7E8S - chains A and B of the 22 polymer chains in the assembly; structure by electron microscopy, 4.36 A resolution (low resolution: residue-level contacts below are approximate; hydrogen-bond / salt-bridge calls are withheld).

[Chain A]
Molecule: TRAPP-associated protein TCA17
From: Saccharomyces cerevisiae (strain ATCC 204508 / S288c)
UniProtKB: P32613 (TCA17_YEAST); residue numbers follow UniProt; this construct covers 1-152
Chain sequence (152 residues; each row starts with the number of its first residue):
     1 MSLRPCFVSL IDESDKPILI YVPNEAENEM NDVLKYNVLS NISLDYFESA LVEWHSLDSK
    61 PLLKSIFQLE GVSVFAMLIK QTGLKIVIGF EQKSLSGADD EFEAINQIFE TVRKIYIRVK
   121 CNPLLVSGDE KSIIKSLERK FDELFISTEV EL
Disordered / not traced: 1-2, 147-152

[Chain B]
Molecule: Trafficking protein particle complex subunit 33
From: Saccharomyces cerevisiae (strain ATCC 204508 / S288c)
UniProtKB: Q99394 (TRS33_YEAST); residues 1-268 here = UniProt positions 1-268
Chain sequence (268 residues; row label = number of the first residue in the row):
     1 MSSTHSNNVG HPQSSPQGPL TEQQRAQQQY QIFENSLPKV SQSVYQMLLN EMVPLAMGIE
    61 RQISGDVISS DSNVTSENGN INNMIKRLKI EEHHTVDIIR SHNLIHELYK ADEEEKEKVL
   121 ARLRNIGFQI GLKLSELLIF SNNPNLKFKE MDLLLIMKFI CRDVWKQIFG KQIDNLKTNH
   181 RGTFYLLDYD YRPIQSFSLE EDAKNEELKM IEPFLEIPVG IIRGVLSSLG YSSEEVICLA
   241 SFIDRPTDRP KTAFPKGVSF HVQVTMPQ
Disordered / not traced: 1-32, 67-84, 246-256, 264-268

[Interface between chain A and chain B]
Pairs across the interface (26; chain A residue first):
  Ser56(A) - Lys147(B)
  Ser59(A) - Asn142(B)
  Ser59(A) - Pro144(B)
  Pro61(A) - Asn142(B)
  Lys80(A) - Pro144(B)
  Lys80(A) - Leu146(B)
  Lys80(A) - Lys147(B)
  Gln81(A) - Asn142(B)
  Gln81(A) - Asn143(B)
  Gln81(A) - Leu146(B)
  Gln81(A) - Lys147(B)
  Gln81(A) - Phe148(B)
  Thr82(A) - Glu136(B)
  Thr82(A) - Phe148(B)
  Gly83(A) - Phe148(B)
  Arg113(A) - Ile139(B)
  Arg113(A) - Asn142(B)
  Lys114(A) - Phe140(B)
  Ile117(A) - Glu136(B)
  Ile117(A) - Phe140(B)
  Lys120(A) - Lys133(B)
  Lys120(A) - Glu136(B)
  Cys121(A) - Lys133(B)
  Cys121(A) - Glu136(B)
  Cys121(A) - Leu137(B)
  Asn122(A) - Lys133(B)
Also at the interface, not in a pair above, chain A (16 interface residues in all): Glu13, Lys60, Pro123
Also at the interface, not in a pair above, chain B (13 interface residues in all): Asn145, Leu229

[Summary]
The interface between chain A and chain B involves 16 residues on one side and 13 on the other.
Here chain A is TRAPP-associated protein TCA17 and chain B is Trafficking protein particle complex subunit 33,
both from Saccharomyces cerevisiae (strain ATCC 204508 / S288c). Entry 7E8S (Intact TRAPPII (state I)) was
determined by electron microscopy together with 7E2C, 7E2D, 7E8T, 7E93, 7E94 and 7EA3 from the same study.
